8WFD - chains E and D of the 10 polymer chains in the assembly; structure by electron microscopy, 2.67 A resolution.

Chain E (and D):
Name: TdpA
Organism: Thermus antranikianii DSM 12462
Notes: chain D of this document is another copy of the same molecule, construct and numbering; everything in this record applies to it too
Chain sequence (586 residues; each row starts with the number of its first residue):
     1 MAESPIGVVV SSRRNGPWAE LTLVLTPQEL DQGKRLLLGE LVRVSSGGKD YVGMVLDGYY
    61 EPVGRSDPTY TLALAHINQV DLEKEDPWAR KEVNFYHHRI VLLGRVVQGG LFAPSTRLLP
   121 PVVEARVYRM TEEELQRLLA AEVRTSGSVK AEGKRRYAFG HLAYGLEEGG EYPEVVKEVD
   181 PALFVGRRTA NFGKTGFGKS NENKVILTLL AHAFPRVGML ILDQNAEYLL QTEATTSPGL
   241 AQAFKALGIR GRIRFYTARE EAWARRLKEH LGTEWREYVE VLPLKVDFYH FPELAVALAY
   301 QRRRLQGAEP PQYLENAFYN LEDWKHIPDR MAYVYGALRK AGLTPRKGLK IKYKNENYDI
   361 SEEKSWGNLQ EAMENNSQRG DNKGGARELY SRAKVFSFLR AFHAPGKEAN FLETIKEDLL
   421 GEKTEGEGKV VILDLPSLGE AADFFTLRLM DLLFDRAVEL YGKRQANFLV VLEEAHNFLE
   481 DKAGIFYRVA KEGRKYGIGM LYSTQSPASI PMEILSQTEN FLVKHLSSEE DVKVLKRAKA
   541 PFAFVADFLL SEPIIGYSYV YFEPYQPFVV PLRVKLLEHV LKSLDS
Unresolved in the structure: 1-2, 376-381 (chain D: 1-2, 374-383)

How chain E and chain D interact:
Contacting residue pairs (75):
  Gly-7(E) with His-76(D)
  Val-8(E) with Leu-72(D)
  Val-9(E) with Leu-72(D)
  Val-10(E) with Tyr-60(D)
  Ser-11(E) with Tyr-60(D)
  Ser-12(E) with Tyr-59(D); Tyr-60(D), hydrogen bond (backbone-backbone); Tyr-96(D), hydrogen bond
  Arg-13(E) with Gly-58(D); Tyr-59(D)
  Arg-14(E) with Leu-38(D); Gly-58(D), hydrogen bond (backbone-backbone)
  Gly-16(E) with Asp-547(D)
  Pro-17(E) with Asp-547(D); Ser-551(D), hydrogen bond (backbone-side chain)
  Gln-28(E) with His-76(D); Gln-79(D)
  Glu-29(E) with His-76(D), salt bridge
  Lys-49(E) with Glu-168(D), salt bridge
  Gly-64(E) with Tyr-70(D)
  Arg-105(E) with Glu-168(D), salt bridge
  Pro-114(E) with Ser-551(D); Glu-552(D); Pro-553(D)
  Thr-116(E) with Glu-167(D), hydrogen bond
  Arg-117(E) with Leu-37(D); Leu-38(D), hydrogen bond (side chain-backbone); Tyr-164(D); Glu-167(D), hydrogen bond (backbone-side chain); Phe-548(D); Glu-552(D), salt bridge; Tyr-557(D); Tyr-559(D), hydrogen bond
  Leu-118(E) with Arg-35(D); Leu-37(D), hydrophobic
  Leu-119(E) with Gly-58(D); Tyr-96(D)
  Val-122(E) with Tyr-60(D), hydrophobic
  Val-123(E) with Glu-83(D); Arg-90(D); Val-93(D), hydrophobic; Asn-94(D)
  Glu-124(E) with Glu-83(D); Arg-90(D), salt bridge
  Arg-126(E) with Glu-83(D), salt bridge
  Val-143(E) with Pro-553(D)
  Thr-145(E) with Ile-555(D)
  Ser-146(E) with Leu-166(D); Arg-573(D)
  Arg-304(E) with Leu-305(D); Gly-307(D)
  Leu-305(E) with Gln-306(D)
  Gln-312(E) with Arg-392(D), hydrogen bond
  Glu-315(E) with Tyr-313(D); Arg-392(D), salt bridge
  Asn-316(E) with Arg-392(D)
  Tyr-319(E) with Tyr-313(D); Arg-392(D); Lys-394(D)
  Asn-320(E) with Ser-391(D)
  Asp-323(E) with Lys-340(D), salt bridge
  Asp-451(E) with Leu-305(D)
  Tyr-461(E) with Arg-259(D), hydrogen bond (backbone-side chain); Pro-436(D)
  Gly-462(E) with Arg-259(D)
  Ser-516(E) with Ser-528(D)
  Gln-517(E) with Gln-505(D)
  Arg-537(E) with Glu-529(D)
  Ala-538(E) with Ser-527(D); Ser-528(D)
  Ala-540(E) with Ser-527(D)
  Glu-563(E) with Lys-194(D), salt bridge
  Pro-564(E) with Lys-194(D)
  Tyr-565(E) with Gly-196(D), hydrogen bond (side chain-backbone); Ile-555(D), hydrophobic
Interface residues without a listed pair, chain E (60 interface residues in all): Trp-18, Thr-26, Pro-27, Val-63, Phe-95, Leu-111, Ala-113, Ser-115, Pro-120, Pro-121, Arg-144, Glu-309, Met-512, Pro-541
Interface residues without a listed pair, chain D (59 interface residues in all): Leu-30, Leu-36, Asp-57, Asp-67, Thr-69, Ala-73, Ile-77, Gly-165, Phe-197, Arg-304, Glu-309, Val-395, His-476, Glu-530, Ile-554

In short:
60 residues of chain E and 59 residues of chain D are in contact; the contacts include 11 hydrogen bonds and 9
salt bridges. Among the polar pairs are Glu-29(E)/His-76(D), Lys-49(E)/Glu-168(D) and Arg-105(E)/Glu-168(D).
Chain E and chain D are both TdpA (Thermus antranikianii DSM 12462); the structure, The cryo-EM structure of
TdpAB in complex with AMPPNP and DNA, was determined by electron microscopy, deposited together with 8Y1K and
8WET.
